8Z11 - chains a and b of the 35 polymer chains in the assembly; structure by electron microscopy, 2.74 A resolution.

[Chain a]
Protein: Photosystem I P700 chlorophyll a apoprotein A1
Organism: Isochrysis galbana
Notes: EC 1.97.1.12
UniProt: A0A7D4XMT1 (A0A7D4XMT1_ISOGA); numbering as in UniProt (aligned over 1-752)
Chain sequence (752 residues; row label = number of the first residue in the row):
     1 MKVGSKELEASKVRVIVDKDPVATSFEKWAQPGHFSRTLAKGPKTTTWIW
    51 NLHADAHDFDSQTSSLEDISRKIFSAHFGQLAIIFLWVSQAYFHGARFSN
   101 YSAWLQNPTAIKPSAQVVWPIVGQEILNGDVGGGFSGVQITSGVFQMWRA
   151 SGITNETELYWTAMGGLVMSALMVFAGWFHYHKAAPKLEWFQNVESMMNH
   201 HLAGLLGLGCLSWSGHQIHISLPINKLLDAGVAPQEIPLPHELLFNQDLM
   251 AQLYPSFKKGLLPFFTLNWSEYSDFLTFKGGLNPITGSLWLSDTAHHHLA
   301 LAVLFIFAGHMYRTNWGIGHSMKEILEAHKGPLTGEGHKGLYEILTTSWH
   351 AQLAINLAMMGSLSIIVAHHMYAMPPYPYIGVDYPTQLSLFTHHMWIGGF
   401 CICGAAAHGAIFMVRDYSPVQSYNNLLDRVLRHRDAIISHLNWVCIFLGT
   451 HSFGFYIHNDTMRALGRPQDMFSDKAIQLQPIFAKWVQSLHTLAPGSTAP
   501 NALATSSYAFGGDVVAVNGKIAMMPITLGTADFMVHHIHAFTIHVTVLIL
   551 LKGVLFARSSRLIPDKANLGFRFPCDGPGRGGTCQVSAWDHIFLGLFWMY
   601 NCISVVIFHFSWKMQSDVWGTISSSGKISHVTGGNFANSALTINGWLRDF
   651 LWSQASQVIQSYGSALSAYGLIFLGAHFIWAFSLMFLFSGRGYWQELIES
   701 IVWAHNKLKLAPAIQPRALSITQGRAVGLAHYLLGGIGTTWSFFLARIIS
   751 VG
Unresolved in the structure: 1-11
Bound ions: chlorophyll a Mg site 1 near Gln-80 (its only coordinating residue here); chlorophyll a Mg site 2 near Gln-124 (its only coordinating residue here); chlorophyll a Mg site 3 near Thr-498 (its only coordinating residue here)
Ligand contacts:
  - beta-carotene (BCR), molecule 1: Ile-84, Trp-87, Gly-204, Leu-205, Leu-208, Gly-209, Ser-212, Met-360
  - beta-carotene (BCR), molecule 2: Phe-85, Val-88, Tyr-92, Thr-162, Gly-165, Gly-166, Met-169, Leu-208, Leu-211, Ser-212
  - beta-carotene (BCR), molecule 3: Phe-264, Trp-269, Val-303
  - beta-carotene (BCR), molecule 4: Ala-351, Ala-354, Ile-355, Gly-409, Phe-412, Leu-427
  - beta-carotene (BCR), molecule 5: Ala-354, Ala-358, Met-359, Ser-362, Ile-402, Ala-405, Ala-406, Val-547, Leu-550, Leu-551, Val-554
  - beta-carotene (BCR), molecule 6: Trp-694, Ile-698, Ile-701
  - chlorophyll a (CLA), molecule 1: Val-13, Arg-14, Val-15, Trp-190, Asn-193, Ser-196, His-200, Thr-314, Asn-315, Trp-316
  - chlorophyll a (CLA), molecule 2: Val-15, Val-17, Phe-74, Phe-78, Leu-172, Met-173, Phe-175, Ala-176, Phe-179, His-180, Ala-184, Pro-186, Trp-190
  - chlorophyll a (CLA), molecule 3: Val-22, Ala-23, Thr-24, Ser-25, Phe-26, Lys-28, Trp-29, His-34, Lys-72, Ser-75, Gly-79, Ile-83, Val-174, Gly-177, Trp-178, Tyr-181, His-182
  - chlorophyll a (CLA), molecule 4: Trp-29, Pro-32, Trp-48, Ile-49, Trp-50, Leu-52, His-53
  - chlorophyll a (CLA), molecule 5: Trp-29, Pro-32, His-34, Phe-35, Leu-52, His-53, Ala-56, His-57, Phe-59, Gln-62, Ala-76, Gly-79, Gln-80, Ile-83, Val-174
  - chlorophyll a (CLA), molecule 6: Thr-46, Ile-49, Trp-50, Ile-698, Ile-701, Val-702, His-705, Leu-710, Pro-712, Ile-714, Pro-716, Arg-717
  - chlorophyll a (CLA), molecule 7: Trp-50, Ile-679, Phe-682, Phe-686, Leu-719, Gln-723, Ala-726, Val-727, Ala-730, His-731, Leu-734
  - chlorophyll a (CLA), molecule 8: His-53, Ala-54, Ala-56, His-57, Asp-58, His-350, Leu-353, Leu-357, Phe-400, Cys-401, Cys-403, Gly-404, Ala-407, His-408, Ile-411, Arg-415, Phe-571, Arg-572, Trp-589, Ile-592, Leu-596, Leu-734
  - chlorophyll a (CLA), molecule 9: His-57, Phe-59, Ile-73, Ala-76, His-77, Gln-80, Leu-81, Ile-84, Phe-85, Val-88, Trp-349, His-350, Gln-352, Leu-353, Asn-356, Leu-357, Met-360
  - chlorophyll a (CLA), molecule 10: His-57, Gln-80, Ile-83, Ile-84, Trp-87, Met-360, Ile-397, Phe-400, Cys-401
  - chlorophyll a (CLA), molecule 11: Phe-74, His-77, Phe-78, Leu-81, Phe-85, Met-169, Met-173, Trp-190, Phe-191, Asn-193, Ser-196, Met-197, His-200, His-201, Gly-204, Leu-205
  - chlorophyll a (CLA), molecule 12: His-77, Phe-191, Val-194, Met-197, Met-198, His-201, Leu-202, Leu-205, Leu-206, Met-322, Leu-326, Tyr-342, Leu-345, Thr-346, Trp-349, Gln-352, Ile-355, Asn-356, Met-359, Met-360
  - chlorophyll a (CLA), molecule 13: Leu-86, Ser-89, Gln-90, Phe-93, His-94, Arg-97, Phe-98, Gln-116, Val-117, Trp-119, Leu-167
  - chlorophyll a (CLA), molecule 14: Trp-87, Gln-90, His-94, Ala-115, Gln-116, Val-138, Gln-139, Ile-140, Thr-141, Ser-142, Ala-668, Tyr-669, Ile-672, Gly-675, Ala-676, Ile-679, Leu-734, Ile-737, Gly-738, Trp-741, Leu-745
  - chlorophyll a (CLA), molecule 15: Trp-87, Ser-142, Gly-143, Met-147, Leu-206, Met-360, Leu-363, Ser-364, Val-367, Met-371, Tyr-377, Ile-380, Leu-390, His-393, His-394, Ile-397
  - chlorophyll a (CLA), molecule 16: Trp-87, Thr-141, Ser-142, Val-144, Ser-389, Leu-390, Thr-392, His-393, Trp-396, Ile-397, Phe-400, Ile-737, Thr-740, Trp-741
  - chlorophyll a (CLA), molecule 17: Phe-93, Arg-97, Tyr-160, Met-164
  - chlorophyll a (CLA), molecule 18: Gln-116, Val-117, Val-118, Trp-119, Ile-121, Val-122, Gln-124, Leu-127, Ala-668, Leu-671, Ile-672
  - chlorophyll a (CLA), molecule 19: Ala-150, Ser-151, Leu-206, Gly-209, Cys-210, Trp-213, Gln-217, Leu-291, Thr-294, His-297, His-298, Leu-301, Phe-305, Leu-363, Ile-366, Val-367, His-370, Met-371, Pro-376, Tyr-377
  - chlorophyll a (CLA), molecule 20: Ser-151, Gly-152, Ile-153, Glu-158, Trp-161, Thr-162, Gly-209, Ser-212, Trp-213, Gly-215, His-216, His-219, Ile-220, Ile-224, Pro-240, His-241, Leu-244
  - chlorophyll a (CLA), molecule 21: Asn-155, Thr-157, Glu-158, Trp-161, Leu-239, His-241, Leu-244, Phe-245
  - chlorophyll a (CLA), molecule 22: Met-198, Leu-202, Leu-206, Leu-304, Phe-305, Phe-307, Ala-308, Met-311, Tyr-312, Met-322, Ile-325, Leu-326, Ala-358, Met-359, Leu-427, Val-430, Leu-551, Val-554, Leu-555
  - chlorophyll a (CLA), molecule 23: Asn-199, His-200, Ala-203, Gly-204, Leu-208, Ile-306, His-310, Tyr-312, Thr-314, Trp-316, Ile-318
  - chlorophyll a (CLA), molecule 24: Leu-211, Ser-212, Ser-214, Gly-215, Ile-218, His-219, Leu-244, Phe-245, Asn-246, Gln-247, Met-250, Phe-257, Gly-260, Leu-261, Phe-264, Tyr-272, Phe-275, Leu-276, Leu-299
  - chlorophyll a (CLA), molecule 25: Phe-264, Trp-269, Ser-270, Tyr-272, Ser-273, Leu-276, Thr-277, Phe-278, His-296, Leu-299, Ala-300, Val-303, Leu-304, Phe-307, Asn-501
  - chlorophyll a (CLA), molecule 26: Phe-264, Phe-265, Thr-266, Leu-267
  - chlorophyll a (CLA), molecule 27: Thr-277, Phe-278, Gly-280, Leu-289, Asp-293, Thr-294, His-296, His-297, Ala-300, Leu-301, His-370, Met-374, Pro-376, Ser-506
  - chlorophyll a (CLA), molecule 28: Phe-278, Ser-497, Thr-498, Ala-499, Pro-500, Asn-501, Ala-502
  - chlorophyll a (CLA), molecule 29: Leu-304, Met-359, Ser-362, Leu-363, Ile-366, His-369, His-370, Tyr-372, Ala-373, Met-374, Ser-506, Ser-507, Phe-510
  - chlorophyll a (CLA), molecule 30: Phe-307, Ala-308, His-310, Met-311, Arg-313, Ile-318, Gly-319, His-320
  - chlorophyll a (CLA), molecule 31: Met-311, His-320, Glu-324, Ile-325, Ala-328, His-329
  - chlorophyll a (CLA), molecule 32: Ile-325, Leu-326, His-329, His-338, Leu-341, Leu-345, Leu-426, Leu-427, Val-430
  - chlorophyll a (CLA), molecule 33: His-329, Lys-330, Gly-331, Pro-332, Leu-333
  - chlorophyll a (CLA), molecule 34: Leu-333, Thr-334, Leu-426, Arg-429, Val-430, Arg-432, His-433, Ala-436, Ile-437, His-440
  - chlorophyll a (CLA), molecule 35: Ser-362, Ile-365, Ile-366, His-369, Met-395, Gly-399, Ile-402, Ile-543, Thr-546, Val-547, Leu-550, Met-599, Cys-602, Ile-603, Val-606
  - chlorophyll a (CLA), molecule 36: His-369, Tyr-372, Phe-391, Phe-483, Ala-484, Trp-486, Val-487, Gln-488, His-491, Phe-510, Ile-526, Leu-528, His-536, His-539, Ile-543, Val-606, His-609, Phe-610, Lys-613
  - chlorophyll a (CLA), molecule 37: Ala-436, His-440, Trp-443
  - chlorophyll a (CLA), molecule 38: Ile-437, Leu-441, Val-444, Ala-540, Ile-543, His-544, Val-547, Leu-551
  - chlorophyll a (CLA), molecule 39: Ser-439, Asn-442, Trp-443, Ile-446
  - chlorophyll a (CLA), molecule 40: Asn-442, Cys-445, Ile-446, Gly-449, Thr-450, Phe-453, Gly-454, Phe-541, Val-545, Leu-548, Ile-549, Leu-594, Phe-597, Trp-598
  - chlorophyll a (CLA), molecule 41: Trp-443, Phe-447, Leu-448, Gln-480, Pro-481, Ile-482, Phe-483, Ala-484, Asp-532, Phe-533, His-536, His-537, Ala-540, His-544
  - chlorophyll a (CLA), molecule 42: Trp-443, Ile-446, Phe-447, Thr-450, His-451
  - chlorophyll a (CLA), molecule 43: Thr-450, His-451, Gly-454, Phe-455, Ile-457, His-458, Thr-461, Met-462, Arg-467, Asp-470, Phe-472, Ile-477
  - chlorophyll a (CLA), molecule 44: Phe-453, Tyr-456, Ile-538, Phe-541, Thr-542, Tyr-600, Asn-601, Ser-604, Val-605, Phe-608, Ile-643, Trp-646, Leu-651, Ala-655, Ile-659, Phe-673, His-677, Trp-680, Tyr-732, Gly-736, Thr-739, Thr-740, Phe-743
  - chlorophyll a (CLA), molecule 45: Phe-453, Ile-457, Asp-460, Phe-541, Phe-597, Trp-598, Tyr-600, Asn-601, Ile-643, Leu-647, Trp-680, Tyr-732
  - chlorophyll a (CLA), molecule 46: Thr-461, Ala-464, Leu-465
  - chlorophyll a (CLA), molecule 47: Trp-486, Val-487, Leu-490, His-491, Ala-494, Thr-498, Ala-499, Ser-506, Phe-510
  - chlorophyll a (CLA), molecule 48: Leu-647, Leu-651, Trp-652
  - chlorophyll a (CLA), molecule 49: Tyr-662, Leu-671, Leu-674, Gly-675, His-677, Phe-678, Trp-680, Ala-681, Leu-684
  - chlorophyll a (CLA), molecule 50: Phe-678, Ala-681, Phe-682, Leu-684, Met-685, Phe-688, Ser-689, Tyr-693, Trp-694, Leu-697
  - chlorophyll a (CLA), molecule 51: Ile-701, Ala-704, His-705, Leu-708, Leu-710
  - chlorophyll a (CLA), molecule 52: Trp-703, Ala-704, Lys-707, Leu-708
  - Diadinoxanthin (DD6; (3S,3'R,5R,6S,7cis)-7',8'-didehydro-5,6-dihydro-5,6-epoxy-beta,beta-carotene-3,3'-diol), molecule 1: Trp-119, Pro-120, Ile-121
  - Diadinoxanthin (DD6), molecule 2: Leu-211, Leu-261, Phe-264, Phe-265, Leu-299, Val-303, Ile-306, His-310, Ile-318
  - dodecyl-alpha-D-maltoside (LMU): Thr-24, Ala-171, Val-174, Phe-175, Trp-178, Lys-183
  - phylloquinone (PQN): Trp-50, Met-685, Phe-686, Ser-689, Gly-690, Arg-691, Trp-694, Ile-698, Arg-717, Ala-718, Leu-719, Ser-720, Gly-724
  - 4Fe-4S cluster (SF4): Pro-574, Cys-575, Pro-578, Cys-584, Ile-721, Arg-725

[Chain b]
Protein: Photosystem I P700 chlorophyll a apoprotein A2
Organism: Isochrysis galbana
Notes: EC 1.97.1.12
UniProt: A0A7D4X9X4 (A0A7D4X9X4_ISOGA); residue numbers follow UniProt; this construct covers 1-734
Chain sequence (734 residues; each row starts with the number of its first residue):
     1 MATKFPKFSQALAQDPATRRIWYGIATAHDLESHDGMTEENLYQKIFASH
    51 FGHLAIIFLWTSGNLFHVAWQGNFQQWVLNPLKVKPIAHAIWDPHFGQSA
   101 IKAFTRGGVSYPVNIATSGVYHWWYTIGMRTNEDLYFGALGLLILSTALL
   151 FAGWLHLQPKFRPGIAWFKNNESRLNHHLSGLFGVSSLAWAGHLIHVAIP
   201 ESRGQHIRWNNFTSTLPHPEGLTPFFTGNWGLYAENPDTAQHIFGTSEGA
   251 GTAILTFLGGFHPQTQSMWLTDIAHHHLAIAVVFIFAGHMYRTNWGIGHS
   301 MKEILDAHVPPKGRLGSGHRGLFETITDSLHMQLGLALASLGVATSLVAQ
   351 HMYALPSYAFMAKDYVTQAALYTHHQYIAGFLMVGAFAHGAIFFVRDYDP
   401 EVNKDNVLARMLQHKEAIISHLSWVSLFLGFHTLGLYIHNDVCVAFGTPE
   451 KQILFEPVFAQFIQAASGKALYGFDVLLSSPTSVATVAGSKIWLPGWVEA
   501 INSGKNSLFLTIGPGDFLIHHAIALALHTTTLILVKGALDARGSKLMPDK
   551 KDFGYSFPCDGPGRGGTCDISAWDAFYLAMFWMLNTIGWVTFYWHWKHMT
   601 IWGGNAAAFNESSTYIMGWLRDYLWLNSSPLINGYNAFGMNAQAVWAWMF
   651 LFGHLIWATGFMFLISWRGYWQELIETLVWAHERTPIANLVKWRDKPVAL
   701 SIVQARLVGLAHFTIGYIFTYAPFVIASTTGKFS
Unresolved in the structure: 1-2
Bound ions: chlorophyll a Mg near Asp-93 (its only coordinating residue here)
Ligand contacts:
  - beta-carotene (BCR), molecule 1: Gly-52, Ile-56, Leu-59, Leu-150
  - beta-carotene (BCR), molecule 2: Leu-54, Ile-57, Phe-58, Trp-60, Gly-181, Leu-182, Val-185, Ser-186
  - beta-carotene (BCR), molecule 3: Phe-58, Thr-61, Leu-65, Trp-123, Trp-124, Ile-127, Met-129, Gly-138, Leu-142, Trp-209, Thr-213
  - beta-carotene (BCR), molecule 4: Leu-188, Leu-222, Phe-225, Leu-278, Val-282, Ile-285, Phe-286, His-289
  - beta-carotene (BCR), molecule 5: Phe-226, Trp-230, Val-282, Phe-286
  - beta-carotene (BCR), molecule 6: Met-332, Gly-335, Leu-336, Ala-339, Val-343, Met-383, Ala-386, Phe-387, Gly-390, Phe-393, Phe-394, Leu-408, Ala-538
  - beta-carotene (BCR), molecule 7: Phe-387, Leu-408, Met-411, Val-535, Leu-539
  - beta-carotene (BCR), molecule 8: Val-645, Trp-648, Met-649, Phe-652, Trp-671, Leu-674, Ile-675, Leu-678, Phe-719
  - beta-carotene (BCR), molecule 9: Pro-686, Ile-687, Ala-688
  - chlorophyll a (CLA), molecule 1: Phe-5, Phe-8, Ile-25, Ala-28, His-29, Leu-31, His-34, Ser-49, His-53, Ile-56
  - chlorophyll a (CLA), molecule 2: Thr-18, Ile-21, Trp-22, Ile-675, Leu-678, Val-679, His-682, Val-691, Lys-692, Trp-693, Arg-694, Asp-695, Pro-697, Val-698, Leu-700
  - chlorophyll a (CLA), molecule 3: Trp-22, Phe-652, Leu-655, Ile-656, Thr-659, Met-662, Phe-663, Leu-700, Leu-707, Val-708, Ala-711, His-712, Ile-715
  - chlorophyll a (CLA), molecule 4: Ile-25, Ala-26, Thr-27, Ala-28, His-29, Asp-30, His-331, Leu-334, Leu-338, Phe-381, Leu-382, Val-384, Gly-385, Ala-388, His-389, Ile-392, Arg-396, Tyr-555, Trp-573, Phe-576, Met-580, Leu-707
  - chlorophyll a (CLA), molecule 5: His-29, His-53, Ile-56, Ile-57, Trp-60, Leu-341, Ile-378, Phe-381, Leu-382
  - chlorophyll a (CLA), molecule 6: His-29, Leu-31, Glu-32, Tyr-43, Ile-46, Ser-49, His-50, His-53, Leu-54, Arg-174, His-178, Leu-182, Phe-183, Leu-330, His-331, Gln-333, Leu-334, Ala-337, Leu-338, Leu-341
  - chlorophyll a (CLA), molecule 7: Phe-47, His-50, Phe-51, Leu-54, Trp-167, Phe-168, Asn-170, Ser-173, Arg-174, His-177, His-178, Gly-181, Leu-182, Phe-183, Leu-341
  - chlorophyll a (CLA), molecule 8: Phe-47, Phe-51, Ala-148, Phe-151, Ala-152, Leu-155, His-156, Lys-160, Phe-161, Arg-162, Pro-163, Trp-167
  - chlorophyll a (CLA), molecule 9: Ile-56, Leu-59, Trp-60, Ser-62, Gly-63, Phe-66, His-67, Trp-70, Gln-71, His-89, Ala-90, Ile-91, Trp-92, Leu-143
  - chlorophyll a (CLA), molecule 10: Ile-56, Trp-60, Asn-64, His-67, Val-68, Ala-88, His-89, Asn-114, Ile-115, Ala-116, Thr-117, Ser-118, Val-120, Val-645, Trp-646, Met-649, Phe-719
  - chlorophyll a (CLA), molecule 11: Ile-57, Phe-58, Trp-60, Thr-61, Ser-118, Gly-119, Trp-123, Ser-186, Ala-189, Leu-341, Ala-344, Thr-345, Val-348, Met-352, Tyr-358, Met-361, Leu-371, His-374, His-375, Ile-378, Leu-382
  - chlorophyll a (CLA), molecule 12: Trp-60, Asn-64, Thr-117, Ser-118, Val-120, Ala-370, Leu-371, Thr-373, His-374, Tyr-377, Ile-378, Phe-381, Trp-646, Met-649, Phe-652, Ile-715, Ile-718, Phe-719, Tyr-721, Ala-722, Val-725, Ile-726
  - chlorophyll a (CLA), molecule 13: His-89, Ala-90, Ile-91, Trp-92, Asp-93, Pro-94, His-95, Phe-96, Phe-104, Asn-114, Val-645, Trp-648
  - chlorophyll a (CLA), molecule 14: Trp-92, Pro-94, His-95
  - chlorophyll a (CLA), molecule 15: Trp-123, Thr-126, Ile-127, Leu-182, Phe-183, Ser-186, Ser-187, Trp-190, Leu-194, Met-268, Leu-270, Ile-273, His-276, His-277, Ile-280, Phe-284, Ala-344, Leu-347, Val-348, His-351, Met-352, Ser-357, Tyr-358
  - chlorophyll a (CLA), molecule 16: Ile-127, Gly-128, Met-129, Asp-134, Ser-186, Ala-189, Trp-190, Gly-192, His-193, His-196, Val-197, Ile-207, Arg-208, Trp-209, Phe-212
  - chlorophyll a (CLA), molecule 17: Trp-167, Asn-170, Ser-173, His-177, Thr-293, Asn-294, Trp-295
  - chlorophyll a (CLA), molecule 18: Asn-171, Arg-174, Leu-175, His-178, Leu-179, Phe-183, Ile-280, Phe-284, Met-301, Leu-305, Phe-323, Ile-326, Thr-327, Leu-336, Ala-337, Ser-340, Leu-341, Ala-344
  - chlorophyll a (CLA), molecule 19: Leu-175, Leu-179, Phe-183, Val-283, Phe-284, Ala-287, Met-290, Tyr-291, Met-301, Ile-304, Leu-305
  - chlorophyll a (CLA), molecule 20: Asn-176, His-177, Ser-180, Gly-181, Val-185, Ile-285, His-289, Tyr-291, Thr-293, Trp-295, Ile-297
  - chlorophyll a (CLA), molecule 21: Leu-188, Ala-189, Ala-191, Gly-192, Ile-195, His-196, Phe-212, Thr-213, Thr-215, Leu-216, Pro-217, His-218, Gly-221, Leu-222, Tyr-233, Ile-254, Leu-255, Leu-278
  - chlorophyll a (CLA), molecule 22: Phe-225, Phe-226, Thr-227, Gly-228, Trp-230, Phe-286
  - chlorophyll a (CLA), molecule 23: Phe-225, Gly-228, Trp-230, Gly-231, Tyr-233, Ala-234, Leu-255, Thr-256, Phe-257, His-275, Leu-278, Ala-279, Val-282, Phe-286, Ile-492
  - chlorophyll a (CLA), molecule 24: Thr-256, Phe-257, Gly-259, Gly-260, Met-268, Asp-272, Ile-273, His-275, His-276, Ala-279, Ile-280, His-351, Leu-355, Trp-493, Trp-497
  - chlorophyll a (CLA), molecule 25: Phe-286, Ala-287, His-289, Met-290, Arg-292, Ile-297, Gly-298, His-299
  - chlorophyll a (CLA), molecule 26: Met-290, His-299, Glu-303, Ile-304, Ala-307, His-308
  - chlorophyll a (CLA), molecule 27: Ile-304, Leu-305, His-308, Leu-315, His-319, Leu-322, Ile-326, Met-332, Val-407, Leu-408, Met-411
  - chlorophyll a (CLA), molecule 28: Ala-307, His-308, Val-309, Pro-310, Pro-311, Arg-314, Leu-315, His-319
  - chlorophyll a (CLA), molecule 29: Arg-314, Leu-315, Gly-316, Val-407, Arg-410, Met-411, Gln-413, His-414, Ala-417, Ile-418, His-421
  - chlorophyll a (CLA), molecule 30: Leu-336, Ala-339, Ser-340, Val-343, Leu-347, Gln-350, His-351, Tyr-353, Ala-354, Leu-355, Trp-497, Leu-508, Phe-509
  - chlorophyll a (CLA), molecule 31: Val-343, Ser-346, Leu-347, Gln-350, Gln-376, Gly-380, Met-383, Phe-387, Leu-527, Thr-530, Thr-531, Leu-534, Met-583, Thr-586, Ile-587
  - chlorophyll a (CLA), molecule 32: Gln-350, Tyr-353, Tyr-372, Gln-376, Phe-459, Ala-460, Ile-463, Gln-464, Phe-509, Leu-510, Ile-512, His-520, Ile-523, Leu-527, Val-590, Tyr-593, Trp-594, Lys-597
  - chlorophyll a (CLA), molecule 33: Tyr-377, Thr-433, Leu-434, Tyr-437, Ile-519, Ala-522, Leu-525, Asn-585, Trp-589, Phe-592, Ile-616, Trp-619, Leu-620, Leu-624, Ser-628, Ile-632, Phe-650, His-654, Trp-657, Phe-713, Tyr-717, Thr-720, Tyr-721, Phe-724
  - chlorophyll a (CLA), molecule 34: Ala-417, His-421, Trp-424
  - chlorophyll a (CLA), molecule 35: Ile-418, His-421, Leu-422, Trp-424, Ala-524, Leu-527, His-528, Thr-531
  - chlorophyll a (CLA), molecule 36: Ser-420, His-421, Ser-423, Trp-424, Leu-427, Phe-431
  - chlorophyll a (CLA), molecule 37: Ser-423, Ser-426, Leu-427, Gly-430, Phe-431, Leu-434, Leu-525, Thr-529, Leu-532, Ile-533, Leu-578, Phe-581, Trp-582
  - chlorophyll a (CLA), molecule 38: Trp-424, Leu-427, Phe-428, Phe-431, His-432
  - chlorophyll a (CLA), molecule 39: Trp-424, Val-425, Phe-428, Leu-429, Phe-455, Glu-456, Pro-457, Val-458, Phe-459, Ala-460, Ile-512, Phe-517, His-520, His-521, Ala-524, His-528
  - chlorophyll a (CLA), molecule 40: Phe-431, His-432, Gly-435, Leu-436, Ile-438, His-439, Val-442, Lys-451, Ile-453
  - chlorophyll a (CLA), molecule 41: Leu-434, Ile-438, Asp-441, Leu-525, Phe-581, Trp-582, Asn-585, Trp-589, Ile-616, Leu-620, Trp-657, Phe-713
  - chlorophyll a (CLA), molecule 42: Val-458, Phe-459, Phe-462, Phe-474
  - chlorophyll a (CLA), molecule 43: Phe-462, Ile-463, Ala-466, Ser-467, Leu-477, Leu-478, Trp-493, Leu-494, Trp-497, Phe-509
  - chlorophyll a (CLA), molecule 44: Leu-477, Val-484, Ala-485, Ala-488, Gly-489, Ile-492, Trp-493
  - chlorophyll a (CLA), molecule 45: Leu-620, Leu-624, Trp-625, Trp-657
  - chlorophyll a (CLA), molecule 46: Trp-648, Leu-651, Phe-652, His-654, Leu-655, Trp-657, Ala-658
  - chlorophyll a (CLA), molecule 47: Leu-655, Ala-658, Thr-659, Phe-661, Met-662, Ile-665, Ser-666, Tyr-670, Trp-671, Leu-674
  - chlorophyll a (CLA), molecule 48: Leu-678, Ala-681, His-682, Thr-685, Ala-688, Val-691
  - chlorophyll a (CLA), molecule 49: Trp-680, Ala-681, Arg-684, Thr-685, Pro-686
  - chlorophyll a (CLA), molecule 50: Pro-686, Ile-687, Ala-688, Val-691
  - phylloquinone (PQN): Ile-21, Trp-22, Met-662, Phe-663, Ser-666, Trp-667, Arg-668, Trp-671, Ile-675, Val-698, Ala-699, Leu-700, Ser-701, Ala-705
  - 4Fe-4S cluster (SF4): Cys-559, Gly-561, Pro-562, Cys-568, Trp-667, Ile-702, Arg-706

[How chain a and chain b interact]
Contacting residue pairs (139):
  Val-122(a) / Phe-446(b)
  Val-122(a) / Lys-451(b)  hydrogen bond (backbone-side chain)
  Gly-123(a) / Phe-446(b)
  Gln-124(a) / Phe-446(b)
  Ile-126(a) / Phe-446(b)
  Asp-435(a) / Thr-677(b)
  Ala-436(a) / Trp-680(b)  hydrophobic
  Ser-439(a) / Thr-677(b)
  Ser-439(a) / Ala-681(b)
  Asn-442(a) / Leu-674(b)
  Asn-442(a) / Leu-678(b)
  Asp-460(a) / Tyr-635(b)  hydrogen bond
  Asp-460(a) / Leu-651(b)
  Thr-461(a) / Trp-648(b)
  Arg-463(a) / Tyr-635(b)
  Arg-463(a) / Asn-636(b)
  Arg-463(a) / Ala-637(b)
  Arg-463(a) / Met-640(b)
  Ala-464(a) / Tyr-635(b)  hydrophobic
  Ala-464(a) / Met-640(b)
  Ala-464(a) / Ala-644(b)
  Ala-464(a) / Trp-648(b)
  Leu-465(a) / His-95(b)
  Leu-465(a) / Phe-96(b)  hydrophobic
  Leu-465(a) / Gly-97(b)  hydrogen bond (backbone-backbone)
  Leu-465(a) / Ala-100(b)
  Leu-465(a) / Met-640(b)
  Gly-466(a) / Gly-97(b)
  Gly-466(a) / Met-640(b)  hydrogen bond (backbone-side chain)
  Arg-467(a) / His-95(b)  hydrogen bond (side chain-backbone)
  Arg-467(a) / Gly-97(b)
  Ile-549(a) / Tyr-670(b)
  Lys-552(a) / Tyr-670(b)
  Lys-552(a) / Glu-673(b)  salt bridge
  Lys-552(a) / Leu-674(b)
  Phe-556(a) / Thr-677(b)
  Ser-560(a) / Glu-673(b)  hydrogen bond
  Arg-561(a) / Glu-676(b)
  Arg-561(a) / Trp-680(b)
  Leu-562(a) / Gln-672(b)
  Leu-562(a) / Glu-676(b)  hydrogen bond (backbone-side chain)
  Lys-566(a) / Glu-673(b)  salt bridge
  Pro-574(a) / Pro-562(b)  hydrophobic
  Cys-575(a) / Pro-562(b)  hydrophobic
  Gly-577(a) / Pro-562(b)
  Pro-578(a) / Cys-559(b)  hydrophobic
  Pro-578(a) / Gly-561(b)
  Arg-580(a) / Arg-668(b)  hydrogen bond (backbone-side chain)
  Gly-581(a) / Arg-668(b)  hydrogen bond (backbone-side chain)
  Gly-581(a) / Ile-702(b)
  Gly-582(a) / Arg-668(b)  hydrogen bond (backbone-side chain)
  Gly-582(a) / Ile-702(b)
  Cys-584(a) / Trp-667(b)  hydrophobic
  Cys-584(a) / Arg-668(b)
  Cys-584(a) / Gly-669(b)  hydrogen bond (backbone-backbone)
  Cys-584(a) / Tyr-670(b)
  Cys-584(a) / Ile-702(b)  hydrophobic
  Gln-585(a) / Ile-665(b)  hydrogen bond (side chain-backbone)
  Gln-585(a) / Ser-666(b)
  Gln-585(a) / Trp-667(b)  hydrogen bond (side chain-backbone)
  Val-586(a) / Gly-669(b)
  His-591(a) / Tyr-670(b)
  His-591(a) / Glu-673(b)  salt bridge
  Phe-593(a) / Ile-665(b)  hydrophobic
  Leu-594(a) / Ser-666(b)
  Leu-594(a) / Tyr-670(b)  hydrophobic
  Asn-638(a) / Ala-637(b)
  Asn-644(a) / Ile-632(b)  hydrogen bond (side chain-backbone)
  Asn-644(a) / Tyr-635(b)  hydrogen bond (side chain-backbone)
  Asn-644(a) / Leu-651(b)
  Leu-647(a) / Phe-650(b)  hydrophobic
  Leu-647(a) / Leu-651(b)  hydrophobic
  Arg-648(a) / Ile-632(b)
  Arg-648(a) / Asn-633(b)
  Arg-648(a) / Tyr-635(b)  hydrogen bond (side chain-backbone)
  Arg-648(a) / Asn-636(b)
  Trp-652(a) / Trp-625(b)  hydrogen bond (side chain-backbone)
  Trp-652(a) / Ser-629(b)
  Trp-652(a) / Ile-632(b)  hydrophobic
  Ser-656(a) / Trp-625(b)
  Ile-659(a) / Met-617(b)
  Ile-659(a) / Arg-621(b)  hydrogen bond (backbone-side chain)
  Ile-659(a) / Trp-625(b)  hydrophobic
  Tyr-662(a) / Asp-441(b)  hydrogen bond
  Tyr-662(a) / Val-444(b)  hydrophobic
  Tyr-662(a) / Ala-445(b)
  Tyr-662(a) / Met-617(b)
  Gly-663(a) / Val-444(b)
  Gly-663(a) / Ala-445(b)  hydrogen bond (backbone-backbone)
  Ser-667(a) / Ala-445(b)  hydrogen bond (side chain-backbone)
  Gly-670(a) / Met-617(b)
  Leu-671(a) / Asp-441(b)
  Leu-671(a) / Val-442(b)  hydrophobic
  Leu-671(a) / Ala-445(b)  hydrophobic
  Leu-671(a) / Phe-446(b)  hydrophobic
  Leu-674(a) / Asp-441(b)
  Leu-674(a) / Met-617(b)
  Leu-674(a) / Leu-620(b)  hydrophobic
  Phe-678(a) / Leu-434(b)  hydrophobic
  Trp-680(a) / Trp-657(b)  hydrophobic
  Trp-680(a) / Phe-661(b)  hydrophobic
  Leu-684(a) / Phe-661(b)  hydrophobic
  Leu-687(a) / Leu-664(b)
  Phe-688(a) / Tyr-577(b)  hydrogen bond (backbone-side chain)
  Phe-688(a) / Phe-581(b)  hydrophobic
  Phe-688(a) / Phe-661(b)  hydrophobic
  Phe-688(a) / Leu-664(b)  hydrophobic
  Phe-688(a) / Ile-665(b)  hydrophobic
  Ser-689(a) / Asp-569(b)
  Ser-689(a) / Leu-578(b)
  Gly-690(a) / Cys-568(b)
  Gly-690(a) / Asp-569(b)  hydrogen bond (backbone-side chain)
  Arg-691(a) / Arg-564(b)
  Arg-691(a) / Gly-565(b)  hydrogen bond (side chain-backbone)
  Arg-691(a) / Gly-566(b)  hydrogen bond (side chain-backbone)
  Arg-691(a) / Cys-568(b)  hydrogen bond (backbone-backbone)
  Gly-692(a) / Cys-568(b)  hydrogen bond (backbone-backbone)
  Gly-692(a) / Asp-569(b)
  Tyr-693(a) / Ile-533(b)
  Tyr-693(a) / Lys-536(b)
  Tyr-693(a) / Cys-568(b)
  Tyr-693(a) / Asp-569(b)  hydrogen bond (backbone-backbone)
  Gln-695(a) / Leu-546(b)
  Glu-696(a) / Lys-536(b)  salt bridge
  Glu-696(a) / Ser-544(b)  hydrogen bond
  Glu-696(a) / Lys-550(b)  salt bridge
  Glu-696(a) / Ile-570(b)
  Leu-697(a) / Ile-419(b)  hydrophobic
  Leu-697(a) / Leu-532(b)  hydrophobic
  Leu-697(a) / Lys-536(b)
  Glu-699(a) / Lys-545(b)  hydrogen bond (side chain-backbone)
  Glu-699(a) / Leu-546(b)  hydrogen bond (side chain-backbone)
  Ser-700(a) / Ile-419(b)
  Trp-703(a) / Glu-416(b)
  Trp-703(a) / Ala-417(b)  hydrophobic
  Ala-704(a) / Ser-420(b)
  Ile-721(a) / Gly-566(b)
  Ile-721(a) / Cys-568(b)  hydrophobic
  Arg-725(a) / Trp-667(b)
Also at the interface, not in a pair above, chain a (79 interface residues in all): Leu-127, Ile-438, Phe-453, Leu-548, Thr-583, Phe-597, Ala-655, Val-658, Gln-660, Ser-664, Phe-673, Ile-701
Also at the interface, not in a pair above, chain b (79 interface residues in all): Ser-99, Ser-423, Gly-447, Asp-540, Pro-558, Thr-567, Tyr-615, Ile-616, Ser-628, Leu-655, Ser-701, Phe-713

[In short]
Chain a and chain b each contribute 79 residues to their interface, with 31 hydrogen bonds and 5 salt bridges.
Polar contacts include Lys-552(a)/Glu-673(b), Lys-566(a)/Glu-673(b) and His-591(a)/Glu-673(b). 11 chlorophyll
a molecules and one 4Fe-4S cluster molecule are bound between chain a and chain b.
Here chain a is Photosystem I P700 chlorophyll a apoprotein A1 and chain b is Photosystem I P700 chlorophyll a
apoprotein A2, both from Isochrysis galbana. Entry 8Z11 (Cryo-EM structure of haptophyte photosystem I) was
determined by electron microscopy.
